PDB entry 1FHJ | X-ray diffraction, 1.80 A resolution | chains A and D of the 4 polymer chains in the assembly

Chain A:
Protein: Hemoglobin (alpha chain)
Organism: Chrysocyon brachyurus
UniProtKB: P01952 (HBA_CANFAX); residues 1-141 here = UniProt positions 1-141
Chain sequence (141 residues; numbered 1 to 141; the number before each row is that of its first residue):
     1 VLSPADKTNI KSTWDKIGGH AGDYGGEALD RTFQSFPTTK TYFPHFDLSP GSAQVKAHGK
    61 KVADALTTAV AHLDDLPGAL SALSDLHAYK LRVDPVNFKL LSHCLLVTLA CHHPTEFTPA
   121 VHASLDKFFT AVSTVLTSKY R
Metal / ion sites: heme Fe near His87 (its only coordinating residue here)
Ligand contacts: heme (HEM): Thr39, Tyr42, Phe43, His45, Phe46, His58, Lys61, Val62, Ala65, Leu66, Leu83, Leu86, His87, Leu91, Val93, Asn97, Phe98, Leu101, Val132, Leu136

Chain D:
Protein: Hemoglobin (beta chain)
Organism: Chrysocyon brachyurus
UniProtKB: P02056 (HBB_CANFAX); numbering as in UniProt (aligned over 1-146)
Chain sequence (146 residues; numbered 1 to 146; the number before each row is that of its first residue):
     1 VHLTAEEKSL VSGLWGKVNV DEVGGEALGR LLIVYPWTQR FFDSFGDLST PDAVMSNAKV
    61 KAHGKKVLNS FSDGLKNLDN LKGTFAKLSE LHCDKLHVDP ENFKLLGNVL VCVLAHHFGK
   121 EFTPQVQAAY QKVVAGVANA LAHKYH
Metal / ion sites: heme Fe near His92 (its only coordinating residue here)
Ligand contacts: heme (HEM): Leu31, Thr38, Phe41, Phe42, Phe45, Lys59, His63, Lys66, Val67, Ser70, Phe71, Phe85, Leu88, Leu91, His92, Leu96, Val98, Asn102, Phe103, Leu106, Leu141

Interface between chain A and chain D:
Residue-residue contacts (17; chain A residue first):
  Thr38(A) - His97(D)
  Thr38(A) - Tyr145(D)
  Thr41(A) - Arg40(D)
  Thr41(A) - His97(D)
  Tyr42(A) - Arg40(D)
  Leu91(A) - Arg40(D)
  Arg92(A) - Pro36(D)  hydrogen bond (side chain-backbone)
  Arg92(A) - Trp37(D)
  Arg92(A) - Gln39(D)
  Arg92(A) - Arg40(D)
  Val93(A) - Trp37(D)
  Asp94(A) - Trp37(D)
  Asp94(A) - Asp99(D)
  Asp94(A) - Asn102(D)
  Pro95(A) - Trp37(D)
  Val96(A) - Asp99(D)
  Tyr140(A) - Trp37(D)
Also at the interface, not in a pair above, chain D (9 interface residues in all): Glu101

In short:
10 residues of chain A face 9 of chain D across their interface; the contacts include 1 hydrogen bond. The
hydrogen-bonded pair is Arg92(A)-Pro36(D). Ligands of chain A: heme. Ligands of chain D: heme.
Chain A is Hemoglobin (alpha chain) and chain D is Hemoglobin (beta chain), both from Chrysocyon brachyurus;
the structure, Crystal structure of aquomet hemoglobin-I of the maned wolf (chrysocyon brachyurus) at 2.0
resolution, was determined by X-ray diffraction.
